1RXC - chains B and F of the 6 polymer chains in the assembly; structure by X-ray diffraction, 2.35 A resolution.

== Chain B (and F) ==
Protein: Uridine phosphorylase
Organism: Escherichia coli
Notes: EC 2.4.2.3; chain F of this document is another copy of the same molecule, construct and numbering; everything in this record applies to it too
UniProtKB: P12758 (UDP_ECOLI); residues 1-253 here correspond to UniProt positions 0-252 (UniProt number = residue number - 1)
Amino-acid sequence (253 residues; each row starts with the number of its first residue):
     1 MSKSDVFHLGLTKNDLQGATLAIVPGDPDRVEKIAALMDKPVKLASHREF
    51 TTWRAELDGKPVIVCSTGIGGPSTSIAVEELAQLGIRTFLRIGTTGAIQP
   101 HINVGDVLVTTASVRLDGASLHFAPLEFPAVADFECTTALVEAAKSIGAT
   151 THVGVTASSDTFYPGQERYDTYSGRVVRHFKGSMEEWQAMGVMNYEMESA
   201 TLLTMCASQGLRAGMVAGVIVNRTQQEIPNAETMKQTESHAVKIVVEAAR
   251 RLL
Disordered / not traced: 1-3
Metal / ion sites: K+: Glu-49, Ile-69, Ser-73 (shared with 3 residues of chain A)
Residues lining bound ligands:
  - 1-O-phosphono-alpha-D-ribofuranose (R1P): Pro-25, Gly-26, Asp-27, Arg-30, Ile-69, Arg-91, Ile-92, Gly-93, Thr-94, Phe-162, Glu-196, Met-197, Glu-198
  - 5-fluorouracil (URF): Thr-94, Thr-95, Gly-96, Phe-162, Gln-166, Arg-168, Tyr-195, Glu-196, Met-197, Ile-220, Val-221, Pro-229

== Interface between chain B and chain F ==
Pairs across the interface - 11 pairs, chain B then chain F:
  Arg-175(B) with Glu-186(F), salt bridge; Ala-189(F); Met-190(F)
  Val-177(B) with Glu-186(F); Met-190(F), hydrophobic
  Arg-178(B) with Arg-178(F), hydrogen bond (side chain-backbone); His-179(F); Lys-181(F), hydrogen bond (side chain-backbone); Gly-182(F); Ser-183(F); Glu-186(F), hydrogen bond (backbone-side chain)
Also at the interface, not in a pair above, chain B (4 interface residues in all): Val-176

== Summary ==
The interface between chain B and chain F involves 4 residues on one side and 8 on the other; the contacts
include 3 hydrogen bonds and 1 salt bridge. Among the polar pairs are Arg-175(B)/Glu-186(F),
Arg-178(B)/Arg-178(F) and Arg-178(B)/Lys-181(F). Chain B binds 1-O-phosphono-alpha-D-ribofuranose and
5-fluorouracil.
Chain B and chain F are both Uridine phosphorylase (Escherichia coli); the structure, E. COLI uridine
phosphorylase: 5-fluorouracil ribose-1-phosphate complex, was determined by X-ray diffraction together with
1T0U, 1RXS, 1RXU and 1RXY from the same study.
